Entry 8JUY (electron microscopy, 4.34 A resolution (low resolution: residue-level contacts below are approximate; hydrogen-bond / salt-bridge calls are withheld)); this record covers chains C and D of the 6 polymer chains in the assembly.

Chain C (and D):
Name: ATPase family AAA domain-containing protein 2
Source organism: Homo sapiens
Notes: EC 3.6.1.-; chain D of this document is another copy of the same molecule, construct and numbering; everything in this record applies to it too
UniProtKB: Q6PL18 (ATAD2_HUMAN); the construct lacks a stretch of the UniProt sequence and is renumbered around it, so the offset changes along the chain: 403-945 = UniProt 403-945; 1103-1140 = UniProt 946-983; 1141-1320 = UniProt 1118-1297; 1321-1390 = UniProt 1321-1390
Sequence (831 residues; each row starts with the number of its first residue; note: 157 numbers in that range are skipped by the numbering (no residue carries them; nothing is unmodelled there)):
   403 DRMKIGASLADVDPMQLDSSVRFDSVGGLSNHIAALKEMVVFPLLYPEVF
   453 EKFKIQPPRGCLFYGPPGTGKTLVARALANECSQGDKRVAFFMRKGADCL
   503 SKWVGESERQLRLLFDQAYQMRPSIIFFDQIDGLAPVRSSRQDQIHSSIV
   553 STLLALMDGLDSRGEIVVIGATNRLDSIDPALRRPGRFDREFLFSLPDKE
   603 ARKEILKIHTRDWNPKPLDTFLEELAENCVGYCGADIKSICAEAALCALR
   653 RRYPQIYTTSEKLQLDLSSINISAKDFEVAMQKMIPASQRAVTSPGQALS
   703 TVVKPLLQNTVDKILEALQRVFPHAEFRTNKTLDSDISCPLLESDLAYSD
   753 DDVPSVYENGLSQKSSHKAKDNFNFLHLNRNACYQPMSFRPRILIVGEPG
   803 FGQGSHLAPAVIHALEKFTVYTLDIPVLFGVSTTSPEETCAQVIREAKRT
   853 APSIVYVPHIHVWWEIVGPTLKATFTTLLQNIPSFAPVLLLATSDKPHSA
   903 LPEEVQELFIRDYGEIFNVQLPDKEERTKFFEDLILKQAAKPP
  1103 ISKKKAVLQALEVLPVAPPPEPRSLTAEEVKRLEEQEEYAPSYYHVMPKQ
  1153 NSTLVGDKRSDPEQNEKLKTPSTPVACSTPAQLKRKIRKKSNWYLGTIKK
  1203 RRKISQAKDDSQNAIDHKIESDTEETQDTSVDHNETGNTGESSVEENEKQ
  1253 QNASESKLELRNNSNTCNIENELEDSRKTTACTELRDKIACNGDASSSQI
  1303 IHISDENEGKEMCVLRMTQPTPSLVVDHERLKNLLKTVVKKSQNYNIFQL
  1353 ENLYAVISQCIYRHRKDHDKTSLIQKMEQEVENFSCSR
Not modelled in the structure: 403-420, 691, 728-785, 1103-1329 (chain D: 403-418, 694, 729-785, 1103-1329, 1390)
Differences from the reference sequence: engineered mutation Gln-532 (Glu in Q6PL18)
Small-molecule neighbours:
  - ATP (adenosine-5'-triphosphate), molecule 1: Ser-427, Val-428, Gly-429, Leu-431, Pro-469, Gly-470, Thr-471, Gly-472, Lys-473, Thr-474, Leu-475, Gln-532, Asn-575, Ile-607, His-611, Gly-636, Ala-637, Lys-640
  - ATP, molecule 2: Leu-556, Asp-560, Arg-586, Arg-589
UniProt features mapped onto this chain:
  - binding site (ATP): Gly-467 to Thr-474
  - modified residue: Ser-410 (Phosphoserine), Ser-746 (Phosphoserine), Ser-751 (Phosphoserine), Ser-1162 (Phosphoserine), Thr-1172 (Phosphothreonine), Thr-1175 (Phosphothreonine), Thr-1199 (Phosphothreonine), Ser-1223 (Phosphoserine), Ser-1256 (Phosphoserine), Ser-1258 (Phosphoserine), Ser-1266 (Phosphoserine), Thr-1323 (Phosphothreonine)
  - cross-link (Glycyl lysine isopeptide (Lys-Gly)): Lys-1151 (interchain with G-Cter in SUMO2), Lys-1171 (interchain with G-Cter in SUMO2), Lys-1259 (interchain with G-Cter in SUMO2)
What the authors report for this chain:
  - mutagenesis - E532Q: increased stability
  - mutagenesis - D415A/E532Q/R540A: decreased stability

Interface between chain C and chain D:
Pairs across the interface (56; chain C residue first):
  Ala-436(C) / Arg-652(D)
  Ala-437(C) / Arg-652(D)
  Lys-439(C) / Tyr-659(D)
  Glu-440(C) / Leu-648(D)
  Glu-440(C) / Arg-652(D)
  Glu-440(C) / Tyr-659(D)
  Phe-444(C) / Tyr-659(D)
  Leu-447(C) / Glu-663(D)
  Leu-447(C) / Lys-664(D)
  Tyr-448(C) / Ile-658(D)
  Tyr-448(C) / Glu-663(D)
  Tyr-448(C) / Lys-664(D)
  Tyr-448(C) / Leu-665(D)
  Glu-450(C) / Leu-667(D)
  Glu-450(C) / Leu-669(D)
  Val-451(C) / Leu-667(D)
  Lys-454(C) / Leu-669(D)
  Lys-454(C) / Ile-672(D)
  Phe-455(C) / Trp-615(D)
  Phe-455(C) / Ile-674(D)
  Lys-456(C) / Asp-614(D)
  Ile-457(C) / Ala-644(D)
  Ile-457(C) / Ala-647(D)
  Pro-460(C) / Glu-645(D)
  Glu-510(C) / Ala-499(D)
  Arg-514(C) / Asp-500(D)
  Gln-546(C) / Gly-535(D)
  Gln-546(C) / Pro-538(D)
  Gln-546(C) / His-548(D)
  Ser-553(C) / Gly-535(D)
  Leu-556(C) / Gln-532(D)
  Ala-557(C) / Gln-532(D)
  Gly-561(C) / Thr-474(D)
  Gly-561(C) / Arg-478(D)
  Leu-562(C) / Thr-474(D)
  Leu-562(C) / Arg-478(D)
  Leu-562(C) / Met-495(D)
  Asp-563(C) / Lys-497(D)
  Arg-585(C) / Arg-692(D)
  Arg-586(C) / Ala-689(D)
  Pro-587(C) / Asp-638(D)
  Pro-587(C) / Met-686(D)
  Arg-592(C) / Glu-645(D)
  Glu-593(C) / Arg-692(D)
  Tyr-786(C) / Tyr-1364(D)
  Tyr-786(C) / Arg-1367(D)
  Met-789(C) / Ala-1357(D)
  Met-789(C) / Ser-1360(D)
  Met-789(C) / Gln-1361(D)
  Phe-791(C) / Phe-1350(D)
  Phe-791(C) / Asn-1354(D)
  Phe-791(C) / Ala-1357(D)
  Glu-839(C) / Phe-831(D)
  Tyr-915(C) / Gln-1351(D)
  Tyr-915(C) / Asn-1354(D)
  Tyr-915(C) / Cys-1388(D)
Interface residues without a listed pair, chain C (53 interface residues in all): Phe-452, Gly-507, Arg-540, Ser-550, Leu-558, Ser-564, Arg-589, Asp-591, Gln-721, Arg-722, Pro-788, Glu-840, Arg-847, Ala-875, Thr-876, Thr-879, Leu-880, Ser-886, Phe-887, Asp-914
Interface residues without a listed pair, chain D (59 interface residues in all): Leu-419, Pro-469, Leu-502, Asp-531, Asp-534, Arg-576, Ala-637, Ser-641, Leu-651, Ser-670, Val-704, Ile-827, Pro-828, Gly-832, His-861, Ile-868, Glu-1353, Tyr-1356, Arg-1365

Overview:
53 residues of chain C face 59 of chain D across their interface. Chain C binds ATP. UniProt lists 8
ATP-binding residues on chain C. The paper reports that E532Q of chain C increases stability;
D415A/E532Q/R540A of chain C reduce stability.
Chain C and chain D are both ATPase family AAA domain-containing protein 2 (Homo sapiens); the structure,
Human ATAD2 Walker B mutant-H3/H4K5Q complex, ATP state (Class II), was determined by electron microscopy,
deposited together with 8H3H, 8JUW and 8JUZ.
